PDB entry 3EMD | X-ray diffraction, 2.00 A resolution | chain A

Chain A:
Protein: methyltransferase
From: Wesselsbron virus
Notes: EC 2.1.1.57; fragment: NS5 N-terminal methyltransferase domain
UniProt: C8XPB0 (C8XPB0_9FLAV); residues 1-292 here correspond to UniProt positions 2500-2791 (UniProt number = residue number + 2499)
Chain sequence (300 residues; row label = number of the first residue in the row; numbers below 1 keep their minus sign (Met-7 is residue -7)):
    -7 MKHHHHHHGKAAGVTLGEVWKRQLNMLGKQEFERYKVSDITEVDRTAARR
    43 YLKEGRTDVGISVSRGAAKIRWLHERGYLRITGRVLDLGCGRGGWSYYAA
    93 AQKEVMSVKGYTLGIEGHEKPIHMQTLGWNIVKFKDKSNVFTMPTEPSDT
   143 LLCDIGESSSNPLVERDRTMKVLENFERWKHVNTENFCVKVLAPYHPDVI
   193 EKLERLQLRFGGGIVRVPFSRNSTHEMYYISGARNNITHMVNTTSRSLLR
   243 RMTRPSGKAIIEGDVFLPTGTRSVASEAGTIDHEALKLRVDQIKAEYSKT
Not modelled in the structure: -7 to 5, 265-292
Construct notes: expression tag (-7 to 0)
Ligand contacts:
  - 7-methyl-gpppa (GTA; p1-7-methylguanosine-P3-adenosine-5',5'-triphosphate): Lys13, Leu16, Asn17, Met18, Leu19, Lys21, Phe24, Ser150, Ser151, Ser152, Glu157, Ser215
  - sinefungin (SFG): Ser56, Gly58, Ala59, Gly81, Cys82, Gly83, Arg84, Gly85, Gly86, Trp87, Tyr103, Thr104, Leu105, Glu111, Ser130, Asn131, Val132, Phe133, Asp146, Ile147

Overview:
Ligands of chain A: sinefungin and 7-methyl-gpppa.
Chain A is methyltransferase (Wesselsbron virus); the structure, Wesselsbron virus Methyltransferase in
complex with Sinefungin and 7MeGpppA, was determined by X-ray diffraction, deposited together with 3ELD, 3ELU,
3ELW, 3ELY and 3EMB.
